PDB entry 2A6K | X-ray diffraction, 3.00 A resolution | chains A and B

Chain A:
Protein: Germline antibody 36-65 Fab light chain
Organism: Mus musculus
Notes: fragment: Fab; antibody fragment or engineered binder
Sequence (214 residues; numbered 1 to 214; the number before each row is that of its first residue):
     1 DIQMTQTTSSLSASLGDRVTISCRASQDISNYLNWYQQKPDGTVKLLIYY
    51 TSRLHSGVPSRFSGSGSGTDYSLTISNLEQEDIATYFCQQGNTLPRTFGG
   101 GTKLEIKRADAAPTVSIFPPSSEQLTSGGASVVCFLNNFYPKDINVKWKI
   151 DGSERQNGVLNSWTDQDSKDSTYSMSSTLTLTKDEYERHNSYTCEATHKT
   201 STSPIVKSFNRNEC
Disulfide bonds: Cys23-Cys88, Cys134-Cys194

Chain B:
Protein: Germline antibody 36-65 Fab heavy chain
Organism: Mus musculus
Notes: fragment: Fab
Reference sequence: Q6PF95 (Q6PF95_MOUSE); aligned to UniProt positions 21-240 over residues 2-221 (the alignment contains insertions or deletions, so no single offset holds)
Sequence (222 residues; numbered 1 to 222; the number before each row is that of its first residue):
     1 EVQLQQSGAELVRAGSSVKMSCKASGYTFTSYGINWVKQRPGQGLEWIGY
    51 INPGNGYTKYNEKFKGKTTLTVDKSSSTAYMQLRSLTSEDSAVYFCARSV
   101 YYGGSYYFDYWGQGTTLTVSSAKTTPPSVYPLAPGSAAQTNSMVTLGCLV
   151 KGYFPEPVTVTWNSGSLSSGVHTFPAVLQSDLYTLSSSVTVPSSPRPSET
   201 VTCNVAHPASSTKVDKKIVPRD
Unresolved in the structure: 137-140
Disulfide bonds: Cys22-Cys96, Cys148-Cys203

How chain A and chain B interact:
Contacting residue pairs (71; chain A residue first):
  Tyr32(A) - Gly103(B)  hydrogen bond (side chain-backbone)
  Tyr32(A) - Gly104(B)  hydrogen bond (side chain-backbone)
  Tyr32(A) - Ser105(B)
  Asn34(A) - Tyr106(B)
  Asn34(A) - Tyr107(B)
  Tyr36(A) - Phe108(B)  hydrogen bond (side chain-backbone)
  Tyr36(A) - Trp111(B)  hydrophobic
  Gln38(A) - Gln39(B)  hydrogen bond
  Gln38(A) - Phe95(B)
  Gly42(A) - Phe95(B)
  Val44(A) - Trp111(B)  hydrophobic
  Leu46(A) - Tyr107(B)  hydrophobic
  Leu46(A) - Phe108(B)
  Leu46(A) - Asp109(B)
  Tyr49(A) - Tyr102(B)  hydrophobic
  Tyr49(A) - Tyr107(B)  hydrophobic
  Tyr50(A) - Tyr102(B)  hydrophobic
  Leu54(A) - Tyr102(B)  hydrophobic
  Phe87(A) - Gly44(B)
  Phe87(A) - Leu45(B)  hydrophobic
  Gln89(A) - Phe108(B)
  Gly91(A) - Ser105(B)  hydrogen bond (backbone-side chain)
  Leu94(A) - Lys59(B)
  Pro95(A) - Asn61(B)
  Arg96(A) - Asn35(B)
  Arg96(A) - Trp47(B)
  Arg96(A) - Tyr50(B)
  Arg96(A) - Tyr106(B)
  Phe98(A) - Val37(B)  hydrophobic
  Phe98(A) - Leu45(B)
  Gly100(A) - Gln43(B)
  Ser116(A) - Thr145(B)
  Phe118(A) - Leu132(B)
  Phe118(A) - Ala133(B)
  Phe118(A) - Pro134(B)
  Phe118(A) - Thr145(B)
  Pro119(A) - Ala133(B)
  Pro119(A) - Asp222(B)
  Pro120(A) - Asp222(B)
  Ser121(A) - Tyr130(B)
  Ser121(A) - Pro131(B)
  Ser122(A) - Asp222(B)  hydrogen bond (side chain-backbone)
  Glu123(A) - Val129(B)
  Glu123(A) - Tyr130(B)
  Glu123(A) - Pro131(B)
  Glu123(A) - Lys216(B)  salt bridge
  Gln124(A) - Tyr130(B)
  Ser127(A) - Tyr130(B)
  Ser131(A) - Leu149(B)
  Val133(A) - Leu132(B)  hydrophobic
  Phe135(A) - Phe174(B)  hydrophobic
  Phe135(A) - Ser186(B)
  Phe135(A) - Ser187(B)
  Phe135(A) - Ser188(B)
  Asn137(A) - His172(B)
  Asn137(A) - Phe174(B)
  Asn137(A) - Ser188(B)  hydrogen bond
  Asn138(A) - His172(B)  hydrogen bond
  Leu160(A) - Val177(B)  hydrophobic
  Asn161(A) - Val177(B)
  Ser162(A) - Phe174(B)
  Ser162(A) - Pro175(B)  hydrogen bond (side chain-backbone)
  Trp163(A) - Pro175(B)
  Thr164(A) - Phe174(B)
  Ser174(A) - His172(B)
  Ser174(A) - Phe174(B)
  Met175(A) - Phe174(B)
  Ser176(A) - Phe174(B)
  Ser176(A) - Ser186(B)  hydrogen bond
  Glu213(A) - Ser136(B)
  Cys214(A) - Ser136(B)  hydrogen bond (backbone-side chain)
Interface residues without a listed pair, chain A (45 interface residues in all): Asn92, Gly99, Asp167
Interface residues without a listed pair, chain B (44 interface residues in all): Glu46, Gly135, Leu146, Gly147, Lys151, Gln179

In short:
45 residues of chain A face 44 of chain B across their interface, with 11 hydrogen bonds and 1 salt bridge.
Polar pairs include Glu123(A)-Lys216(B), Tyr32(A)-Gly103(B) and Tyr32(A)-Gly104(B).
Here chain A is Germline antibody 36-65 Fab light chain and chain B is Germline antibody 36-65 Fab heavy
chain, both from Mus musculus. Entry 2A6K (Crystal Structure Analysis of the germline antibody 36-65 Fab in
complex with the dodecapeptide SLGDNLTNHNLR) was determined by X-ray diffraction, deposited together with
2A6D, 2A6I and 2A6J.
